Entry 5ZFM (X-ray diffraction, 2.00 A resolution); this record covers chains A and D of the 4 polymer chains in the assembly.

[Chain A (and D)]
Protein: 3-oxoacyl-acyl carrier protein reductase
From: Lactobacillus brevis (strain ATCC 367 / JCM 1170)
Notes: chain D of this document is another copy of the same molecule, construct and numbering; everything in this record applies to it too
UniProtKB: Q03TH6 (Q03TH6_LACBA); numbering as in UniProt (aligned over 1-249)
Sequence (281 residues; row label = number of the first residue in the row; numbers below 1 keep their minus sign (Met-31 is residue -31)):
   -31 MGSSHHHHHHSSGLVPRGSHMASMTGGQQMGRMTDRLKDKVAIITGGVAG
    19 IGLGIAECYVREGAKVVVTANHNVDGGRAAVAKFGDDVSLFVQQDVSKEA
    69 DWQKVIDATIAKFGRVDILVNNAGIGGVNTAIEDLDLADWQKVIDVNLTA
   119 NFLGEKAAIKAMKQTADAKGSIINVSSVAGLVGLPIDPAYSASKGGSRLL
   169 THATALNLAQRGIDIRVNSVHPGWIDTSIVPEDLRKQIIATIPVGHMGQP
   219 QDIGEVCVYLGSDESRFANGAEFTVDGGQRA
Unresolved in the structure: -31 to 1
Sequence notes: expression tag (-31 to 0); engineered mutation Ile154 (Met in Q03TH6), Asp155 (Ala in Q03TH6), Asp201 (Ala in Q03TH6), Leu202 (Ala in Q03TH6)

[Interface between chain A and chain D]
Pairs across the interface (67; chain A residue first):
  Arg4(A) - Arg4(D)
  Arg4(A) - Glu232(D)  salt bridge
  His170(A) - Arg248(D)
  His170(A) - Ala249(D)  hydrogen bond (side chain-backbone)
  Leu174(A) - Pro211(D)  hydrophobic
  Leu174(A) - Gly246(D)
  Leu174(A) - Ala249(D)
  Ala177(A) - Pro211(D)
  Trp192(A) - Phe235(D)
  Pro211(A) - Leu174(D)  hydrophobic
  Pro211(A) - Ala177(D)
  Pro211(A) - Gln178(D)
  Val212(A) - Ala177(D)  hydrophobic
  Val212(A) - Phe235(D)  hydrophobic
  Val212(A) - Asn237(D)
  His214(A) - Phe235(D)
  Met215(A) - Phe235(D)
  Gly216(A) - Phe235(D)
  Gln217(A) - Arg234(D)
  Asp220(A) - Arg234(D)  salt bridge
  Asp220(A) - Phe235(D)
  Glu223(A) - Glu232(D)
  Val224(A) - Tyr227(D)
  Tyr227(A) - Val224(D)
  Tyr227(A) - Val243(D)
  Glu232(A) - Arg4(D)  salt bridge
  Glu232(A) - Glu223(D)
  Arg234(A) - Gln217(D)
  Arg234(A) - Asp220(D)  salt bridge
  Phe235(A) - Trp192(D)
  Phe235(A) - Val212(D)  hydrophobic
  Phe235(A) - His214(D)
  Phe235(A) - Met215(D)
  Phe235(A) - Gly216(D)
  Phe235(A) - Asp220(D)
  Phe235(A) - Val243(D)
  Phe235(A) - Asp244(D)  hydrogen bond (backbone-backbone)
  Phe235(A) - Gly245(D)  hydrogen bond (backbone-backbone)
  Ala236(A) - Val243(D)
  Asn237(A) - Val212(D)
  Asn237(A) - Asp244(D)
  Asn237(A) - Gly246(D)  hydrogen bond (backbone-backbone)
  Asn237(A) - Arg248(D)  hydrogen bond (backbone-side chain)
  Gly238(A) - Arg248(D)  hydrogen bond (backbone-side chain)
  Gly238(A) - Ala249(D)
  Ala239(A) - Thr242(D)
  Ala239(A) - Arg248(D)
  Glu240(A) - Glu240(D)
  Phe241(A) - Phe241(D)  hydrophobic
  Phe241(A) - Thr242(D)
  Thr242(A) - Ala239(D)
  Thr242(A) - Phe241(D)
  Val243(A) - Tyr227(D)
  Val243(A) - Phe235(D)
  Val243(A) - Ala236(D)
  Asp244(A) - Phe235(D)  hydrogen bond (backbone-backbone)
  Asp244(A) - Asn237(D)
  Gly245(A) - Phe235(D)  hydrogen bond (backbone-backbone)
  Gly246(A) - Leu174(D)
  Gly246(A) - Asn237(D)
  Arg248(A) - His170(D)
  Arg248(A) - Asn237(D)  hydrogen bond (side chain-backbone)
  Arg248(A) - Gly238(D)  hydrogen bond (side chain-backbone)
  Arg248(A) - Ala239(D)
  Ala249(A) - His170(D)  hydrogen bond (backbone-side chain)
  Ala249(A) - Leu174(D)
  Ala249(A) - Gly238(D)
Other interface residues (no listed pair), chain A (35 interface residues in all): Gln178, Gly191, Ile193, Ile210
Other interface residues (no listed pair), chain D (35 interface residues in all): Gly191, Ile193, Ile210

[Overview]
Chain A and chain D each contribute 35 residues to their interface; the contacts include 11 hydrogen bonds and
4 salt bridges. Among the polar pairs are Arg4(A)-Glu232(D), Asp220(A)-Arg234(D) and His170(A)-Ala249(D).
Both chains are 3-oxoacyl-acyl carrier protein reductase (Lactobacillus brevis (strain ATCC 367 / JCM 1170)).
Entry 5ZFM (Ketoreductase LbCR mutant - M6) was determined by X-ray diffraction.
